PDB entry 8IW7 | electron microscopy, 2.97 A resolution | chains B and S of the 5 polymer chains in the assembly

# Chain B
Protein: Guanine nucleotide-binding protein G(I)/G(S)/G(T) subunit beta-1
Organism: Homo sapiens
UniProt: P62873 (GBB1_HUMAN); residues 2-340 here = UniProt positions 2-340
Amino-acid sequence (377 residues; numbered -10 to 366; the number before each row is that of its first residue; numbers below 1 keep their minus sign (Met-10 is residue -10)):
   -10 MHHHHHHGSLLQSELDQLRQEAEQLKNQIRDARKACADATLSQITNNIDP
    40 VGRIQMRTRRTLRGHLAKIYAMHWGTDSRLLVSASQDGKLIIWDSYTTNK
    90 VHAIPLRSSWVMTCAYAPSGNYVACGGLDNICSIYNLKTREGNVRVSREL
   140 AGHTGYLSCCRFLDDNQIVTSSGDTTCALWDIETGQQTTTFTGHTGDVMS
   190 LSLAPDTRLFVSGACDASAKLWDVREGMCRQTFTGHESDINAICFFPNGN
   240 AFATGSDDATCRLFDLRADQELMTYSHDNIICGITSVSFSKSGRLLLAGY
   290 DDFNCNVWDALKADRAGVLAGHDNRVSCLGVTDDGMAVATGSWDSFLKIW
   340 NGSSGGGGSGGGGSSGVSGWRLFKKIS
Not modelled in the structure: -10 to 3, 341-366
Sequence notes: initiating methionine (-10); expression tag (-9 to 1, 341-366)
Swiss-Prot annotation at these positions:
  - modified residue: Ser2 (N-acetylserine), His266 (Phosphohistidine)
  - natural variant: Leu30 (L30F: In MRD42; uncertain significance), Arg52 (R52G: In MRD42), Gly64 (G64V: In MRD42), Asp76 (D76E: In MRD42; D76G: In MRD42), Gly77 (G77S: In MRD42), Lys78 (K78R: In MRD42), Ile80 (I80N: In MRD42; I80T: In MRD42), His91 (H91R: In MRD42; uncertain significance), Ala92 (A92T: In MRD42), Pro94 (P94S: In MRD42), Leu95 (L95P: In MRD42), Arg96 (R96L: In MRD42), 5 further natural variant entries in UniProt

# Chain S
Protein: scFv16
Notes: antibody fragment or engineered binder
Amino-acid sequence (285 residues; each row starts with the number of its first residue; numbers below 1 keep their minus sign (Met-36 is residue -36)):
   -36 MLLVNQSHQGFNKEHTSKMVSAIVLYVLLAAAAHSAFAVQLVESGGGLVQ
    14 PGGSRKLSCSASGFAFSSFGMHWVRQAPEKGLEWVAYISSGSGTIYYADT
    64 VKGRFTISRDDPKNTLFLQMTSLRSEDTAMYYCVRSIYYYGSSPFDFWGQ
   114 GTTLTVSAGGGGSGGGGSGGGGSADIVMTQATSSVPVTPGESVSISCRSS
   164 KSLLHSNGNTYLYWFLQRPGQSPQLLIYRMSNLASGVPDRFSGSGSGTAF
   214 TLTISRLEAEDVGVYYCMQHLEYPLTFGAGTKLEL
Not modelled in the structure: -36 to 1, 122-135, 159, 218
Disulfide bonds: Cys22-Cys96

# Interface between chain B and chain S
Pairs across the interface (9):
  Asp83(B) with Tyr103(S)
  Val90(B) with Tyr102(S), hydrophobic
  Arg129(B) with Val2(S); Arg98(S)
  Glu130(B) with Gly26(S); Phe27(S)
  Gly131(B) with Ala28(S); Ser31(S); Phe32(S)
Also at the interface, not in a pair above, chain B (8 interface residues in all): Arg68, Leu69, His91

# Overview
Chain B and chain S form an interface of 8 and 9 residues respectively.
Chain B is Guanine nucleotide-binding protein G(I)/G(S)/G(T) subunit beta-1 (Homo sapiens) and chain S is
scFv16; the structure, Cryo-EM structure of the PEA-bound mTAAR9-Gs complex, was determined by electron
microscopy, deposited together with 8ITF, 8IW1, 8IW4 and 8IW9.
